7ZYJ - chains H and h of the 28 polymer chains in the assembly; structure by electron microscopy, 2.70 A resolution.

# Chain H (and h)
Name: Proteasome subunit beta
Source organism: Leishmania tarentolae
Notes: chain h of this document is another copy of the same molecule, construct and numbering; everything in this record applies to it too
UniProtKB: A0A640KBR2 (A0A640KBR2_LEITA); residue numbers follow UniProt; this construct covers 55-283
Amino-acid sequence (229 residues; each row starts with the number of its first residue):
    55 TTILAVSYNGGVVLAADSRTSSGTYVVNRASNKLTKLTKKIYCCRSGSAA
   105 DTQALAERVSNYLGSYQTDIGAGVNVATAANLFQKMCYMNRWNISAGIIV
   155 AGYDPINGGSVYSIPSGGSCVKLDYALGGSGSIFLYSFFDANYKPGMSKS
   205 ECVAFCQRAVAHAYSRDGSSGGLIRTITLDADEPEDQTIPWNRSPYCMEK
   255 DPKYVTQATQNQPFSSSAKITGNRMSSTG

# Chain H / chain h interface
Residue-residue contacts - 57 pairs, chain H then chain h:
  Asn129(H) - Ala272(h)
  Ile160(H) - Lys273(h)
  Asn161(H) - Ala272(h)  hydrogen bond (side chain-backbone)
  Asn161(H) - Lys273(h)
  Asn161(H) - Ile274(h)  hydrogen bond (side chain-backbone)
  Tyr166(H) - Ile274(h)
  Cys174(H) - Gln264(h)  hydrogen bond (backbone-side chain)
  Val175(H) - Gln264(h)
  Lys176(H) - Ala262(h)
  Lys176(H) - Gln264(h)  hydrogen bond (backbone-side chain)
  Lys176(H) - Ile274(h)
  Tyr179(H) - Arg220(h)  hydrogen bond
  Tyr179(H) - Tyr258(h)  hydrogen bond
  Ile187(H) - Phe188(h)  hydrophobic
  Phe188(H) - Ile187(h)  hydrophobic
  Phe188(H) - Ser191(h)  hydrogen bond (backbone-side chain)
  Tyr190(H) - Arg220(h)
  Ser191(H) - Phe188(h)  hydrogen bond (side chain-backbone)
  Ser191(H) - Phe192(h)
  Phe192(H) - Ser191(h)
  Phe192(H) - Ala195(h)  hydrophobic
  Phe193(H) - Lys257(h)
  Asp194(H) - His216(h)
  Asp194(H) - Arg220(h)  salt bridge
  Asp194(H) - Tyr250(h)
  Asp194(H) - Lys257(h)  hydrogen bond (backbone-side chain)
  Asp194(H) - Tyr258(h)  hydrogen bond
  Ala195(H) - Phe192(h)  hydrophobic
  Ala195(H) - Arg212(h)
  Ala195(H) - His216(h)
  Asn196(H) - Asn196(h)
  Tyr197(H) - Lys257(h)
  Pro199(H) - Lys257(h)
  Arg212(H) - Ala195(h)
  His216(H) - Asp194(h)
  His216(H) - Ala195(h)
  Arg220(H) - Tyr179(h)  hydrogen bond
  Arg220(H) - Tyr190(h)
  Arg220(H) - Asp194(h)  salt bridge
  Tyr250(H) - Asp194(h)
  Lys257(H) - Phe193(h)
  Lys257(H) - Asp194(h)  hydrogen bond (side chain-backbone)
  Lys257(H) - Tyr197(h)
  Lys257(H) - Pro199(h)
  Tyr258(H) - Tyr179(h)  hydrogen bond
  Tyr258(H) - Asp194(h)  hydrogen bond
  Ala262(H) - Lys176(h)
  Gln264(H) - Cys174(h)  hydrogen bond (side chain-backbone)
  Gln264(H) - Val175(h)
  Gln264(H) - Lys176(h)  hydrogen bond (side chain-backbone)
  Ala272(H) - Asn129(h)
  Ala272(H) - Asn161(h)  hydrogen bond (backbone-side chain)
  Lys273(H) - Ile160(h)
  Lys273(H) - Asn161(h)
  Ile274(H) - Asn161(h)  hydrogen bond (backbone-side chain)
  Ile274(H) - Tyr166(h)
  Ile274(H) - Lys176(h)
Also at the interface, not in a pair above, chain H (33 interface residues in all): Leu189, Asp255, Thr263
Also at the interface, not in a pair above, chain h (33 interface residues in all): Leu189, Asp255, Thr263

# Summary
Chain H and chain h each contribute 33 residues to their interface; the contacts include 18 hydrogen bonds and
2 salt bridges. Polar pairs include Asp194(H)-Arg220(h), Asn161(H)-Ala272(h) and Asn161(H)-Ile274(h).
Both chains are Proteasome subunit beta (Leishmania tarentolae). Entry 7ZYJ (Leishmania tarentolae proteasome
20S subunit in complex with compound 2) was determined by electron microscopy.
